Entry 8BAW (X-ray diffraction, 1.47 A resolution); this record covers chain A.

# Chain A
Name: Siderophore ABC transporter substrate-binding protein
From: Geobacillus stearothermophilus
UniProtKB: A0A857MR34 (A0A857MR34_GEOSE); residues 1-300 here correspond to UniProt positions 20-319 (UniProt number = residue number + 19)
Chain sequence (300 residues; numbered 1 to 300; the number before each row is that of its first residue):
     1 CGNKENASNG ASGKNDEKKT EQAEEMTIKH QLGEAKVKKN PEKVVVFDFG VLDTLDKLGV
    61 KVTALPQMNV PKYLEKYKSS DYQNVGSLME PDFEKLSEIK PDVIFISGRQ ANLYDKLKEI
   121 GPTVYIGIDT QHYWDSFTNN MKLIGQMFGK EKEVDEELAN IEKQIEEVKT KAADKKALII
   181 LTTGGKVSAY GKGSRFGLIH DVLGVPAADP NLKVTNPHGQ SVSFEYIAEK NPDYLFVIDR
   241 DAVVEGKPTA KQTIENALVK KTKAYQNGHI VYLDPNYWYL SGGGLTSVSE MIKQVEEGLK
Unresolved in the structure: 1-23
Bound ions: Fe ion: H218, Y279 (together with 5LC)
Residues lining bound ligands: 5LC (N,N'-pentane-1,5-diylbis(2,3-dihydroxybenzamide)): L88, M89, G108, R109, R195, P217, H218, R240, V244, Y279, L280
From the paper describing this entry:
  - Fe ion coordination: H218, Y279

# In short
Ligands of chain A: compound 5LC. H218 and Y279 coordinate a Fe ion ion. From the paper: Fe ion coordination
by H218 and Y279.
Chain A is Siderophore ABC transporter substrate-binding protein (Geobacillus stearothermophilus); the
structure, X-ray structure of the CeuE Homologue from Geobacillus stearothermophilus - 5-LICAM siderophore
analogue complex, was determined by X-ray diffraction together with 8B7X, 8BAX, 8BF6, 8BJ9 and 8BNW from the
same study.
